4DI8 - chain A; structure by X-ray diffraction, 1.81 A resolution.

# Chain A
Protein: 2-pyrone-4,6-dicarbaxylate hydrolase
Source organism: Sphingomonas paucimobilis
UniProtKB: O87170 (O87170_PSEPA); residues 4-295 here correspond to UniProt positions 2-293 (UniProt number = residue number - 2)
Chain sequence (303 residues; numbered 1 to 303; the number before each row is that of its first residue):
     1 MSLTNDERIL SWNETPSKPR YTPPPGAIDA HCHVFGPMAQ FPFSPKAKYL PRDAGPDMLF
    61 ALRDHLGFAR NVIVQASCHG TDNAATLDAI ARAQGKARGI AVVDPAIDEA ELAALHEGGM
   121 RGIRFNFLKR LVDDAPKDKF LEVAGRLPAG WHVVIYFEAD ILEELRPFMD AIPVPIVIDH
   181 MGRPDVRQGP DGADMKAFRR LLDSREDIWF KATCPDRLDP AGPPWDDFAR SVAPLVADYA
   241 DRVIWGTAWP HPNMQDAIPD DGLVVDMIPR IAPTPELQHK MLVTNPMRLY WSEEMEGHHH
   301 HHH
Disordered / not traced: 1, 296-303
Sequence notes: expression tag (1-3, 296-303); engineered mutation A248 (Asp246 in O87170)
Small-molecule neighbours: 0GY / 2-oxo-2H-pyran-4,6-dicarboxylic acid: H31, H33, Y49, Q75, A76, S77, C78, R124, N126, R130, L131, Y156, H180, R183, R217, P252, N253
UniProt features mapped onto this chain:
  - binding site (substrate): H31 to H33, Y49, S77, R124, R130, Y156, H180, N253
From the paper describing this entry:
  - conformationally variable residues (loop rearrangement): S44 to P51, F127 to K137
  - binding site for 2-oxo-2H-pyran-4,6-dicarboxylic acid: H31, Y49, S77, R124, R130, Y156, H180, R183, N253
  - catalytic residues: H31, H33, R124, H180 (proposed by the authors, not directly observed)
  - catalytic residues: Y49, R130
  - binding site for the ligand 0GY: H33, R124, R130, Y156, N253
  - mutagenesis - H31N, H33N, Y49F (60-fold), R124M, R130M, Y156F, H180A, H180C, R183M, R217M: decreased catalytic activity

# In short
Ligands of chain A: 0GY / 2-oxo-2H-pyran-4,6-dicarboxylic acid. From UniProt: 10 substrate-binding residues.
The paper reports catalytic residues H31, H33 and R124 among others; H31N, H33N and Y49F, among others, reduce
catalytic activity; 10 substitutions were tested in all.
Chain A is 2-pyrone-4,6-dicarbaxylate hydrolase (Sphingomonas paucimobilis); the structure, CRYSTAL STRUCTURE
OF THE D248A mutant of 2-PYRONE-4,6-DICARBOXYLIC ACID HYDROLASE FROM SPHINGOMONAS PAUCIMOBILIS complexed with
substrate ..., was determined by X-ray diffraction (same publication as 4DI9, 4DIA and 4D8L).
